Entry 4ASU (X-ray diffraction, 2.60 A resolution); this record covers chains A and G of the 9 polymer chains in the assembly.

[Chain A]
Molecule: ATP synthase subunit alpha, mitochondrial
Source organism: Bos taurus
UniProtKB: P19483 (ATPA_BOVIN); residues 1-510 here correspond to UniProt positions 44-553 (UniProt number = residue number + 43)
Amino-acid sequence (510 residues; numbered 1 to 510; the number before each row is that of its first residue):
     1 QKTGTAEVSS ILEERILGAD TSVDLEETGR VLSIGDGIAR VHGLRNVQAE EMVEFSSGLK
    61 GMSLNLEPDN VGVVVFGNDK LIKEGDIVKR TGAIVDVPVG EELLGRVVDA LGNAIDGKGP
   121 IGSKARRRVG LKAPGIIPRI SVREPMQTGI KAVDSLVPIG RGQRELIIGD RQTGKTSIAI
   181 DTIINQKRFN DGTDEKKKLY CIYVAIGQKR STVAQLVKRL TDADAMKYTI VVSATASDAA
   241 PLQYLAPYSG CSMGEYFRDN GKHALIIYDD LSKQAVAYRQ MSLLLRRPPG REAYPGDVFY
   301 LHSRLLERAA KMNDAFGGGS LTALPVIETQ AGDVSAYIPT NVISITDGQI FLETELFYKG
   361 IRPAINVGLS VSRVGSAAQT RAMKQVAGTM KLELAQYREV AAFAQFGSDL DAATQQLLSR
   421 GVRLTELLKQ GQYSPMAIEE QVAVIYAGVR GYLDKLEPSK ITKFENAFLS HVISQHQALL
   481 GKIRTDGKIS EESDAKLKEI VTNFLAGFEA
Unresolved in the structure: 1-23
UniProt features mapped onto this chain:
  - binding site (ATP): Gln172, Gly174, Lys175, Thr176, Ser177, Gln430, Gln432
  - binding site (Mg(2+)): Thr176, Asp269
  - site: Ser370 (Required for activity)
  - modified residue: Gln1 (Pyrrolidone carboxylic acid), Ser10 (Phosphoserine), Ser22 (Phosphoserine), Ser33 (Phosphoserine), Ser63 (Phosphoserine), Lys80 (N6-acetyllysine), Lys83 (N6-acetyllysine), Lys89 (N6-acetyllysine), Thr91 (Phosphothreonine), Lys118 (N6-acetyllysine), Ser123 (Phosphoserine), Lys124 (N6-acetyllysine), Ser141 (Phosphoserine), Arg161 (Omega-N-methylarginine), Lys187 (N6-acetyllysine), Lys196 (N6-acetyllysine), Lys197 (N6-acetyllysine), Lys218 (N6-acetyllysine), Lys262 (N6-acetyllysine), Lys384 (N6-acetyllysine) and 6 more in UniProt
  - glycosylation: Ser33 (O-linked (GlcNAc) serine)
Bound ions: Mg2+: Thr176 (together with ADP)
Small-molecule neighbours: ADP (adenosine-5'-diphosphate): Asp170, Arg171, Gln172, Thr173, Gly174, Lys175, Thr176, Ser177, Phe357, Arg362, Pro363, Gln430, Gly431, Gln432
From the paper describing this entry:
  - catalytic residues: Arg373 (citing earlier work)

[Chain G]
Molecule: ATP synthase subunit gamma, mitochondrial
Source organism: Bos taurus
UniProtKB: P05631 (ATPG_BOVIN); residues 1-273 here correspond to UniProt positions 323-595 (UniProt number = residue number + 322)
Amino-acid sequence (273 residues; row label = number of the first residue in the row):
     1 ATLKDITRRL KSIKNIQKIT KSMKMVAAAK YARAERELKP ARVYGVGSLA LYEKADIKTP
    61 EDKKKHLIIG VSSDRGLCGA IHSSVAKQMK SEAANLAAAG KEVKIIGVGD KIRSILHRTH
   121 SDQFLVTFKE VGRRPPTFGD ASVIALELLN SGYEFDEGSI IFNRFRSVIS YKTEEKPIFS
   181 LDTISSAESM SIYDDIDADV LRNYQEYSLA NIIYYSLKES TTSEQSARMT AMDNASKNAS
   241 EMIDKLTLTF NRTRQAVITK ELIEIISGAA ALD
Unresolved in the structure: 48-66, 87-104, 117-126, 149-158, 174-205, 271-273

[How chain A and chain G interact]
Residue-residue contacts (19):
  Pro289(A) with Ile265(G), hydrophobic; Ile266(G)
  Gly290(A) with Leu262(G)
  Arg291(A) with Ile258(G); Leu262(G)
  Glu292(A) with Glu261(G)
  Ala293(A) with Ile265(G)
  Ala402(A) with Lys18(G)
  Phe403(A) with Lys18(G); Lys21(G); Ser22(G); Met25(G), hydrophobic
  Phe406(A) with Ser22(G); Val26(G), hydrophobic
  Asp409(A) with Ala29(G); Lys30(G), salt bridge
  Leu410(A) with Met25(G), hydrophobic; Val26(G), hydrophobic; Ala29(G)
Other interface residues (no listed pair), chain A (11 interface residues in all): Asp411
Other interface residues (no listed pair), chain G (13 interface residues in all): Met23
The authors on this interface:
  - interface residues, chain A: Glu399(A)

[Overview]
11 residues of chain A and 13 residues of chain G are in contact, with 1 salt bridge. The salt-bridged pair is
Asp409(A)-Lys30(G). Bound to chain A: ADP. Curated annotation (UniProt) lists 7 ATP-binding residues and
Mg2+-binding residues Thr176(A) and Asp269(A) on chain A. From the paper: the catalytic residue Arg373(A); the
interface residue Glu399(A).
Chain A is ATP synthase subunit alpha, mitochondrial and chain G is ATP synthase subunit gamma, mitochondrial,
both from Bos taurus; the structure, F1-ATPase in which all three catalytic sites contain bound nucleotide,
with magnesium ion released in the ..., was determined by X-ray diffraction.
